Entry 7LT3 (electron microscopy, 4.60 A resolution (low resolution: residue-level contacts below are approximate; hydrogen-bond / salt-bridge calls are withheld)); this record covers chains F and X of the 20 polymer chains in the assembly.

[Chain F]
Protein: DNA repair protein XRCC4
Organism: Homo sapiens
UniProt: Q13426 (XRCC4_HUMAN); residues 1-336 here = UniProt positions 1-336
Sequence (336 residues; each row starts with the number of its first residue):
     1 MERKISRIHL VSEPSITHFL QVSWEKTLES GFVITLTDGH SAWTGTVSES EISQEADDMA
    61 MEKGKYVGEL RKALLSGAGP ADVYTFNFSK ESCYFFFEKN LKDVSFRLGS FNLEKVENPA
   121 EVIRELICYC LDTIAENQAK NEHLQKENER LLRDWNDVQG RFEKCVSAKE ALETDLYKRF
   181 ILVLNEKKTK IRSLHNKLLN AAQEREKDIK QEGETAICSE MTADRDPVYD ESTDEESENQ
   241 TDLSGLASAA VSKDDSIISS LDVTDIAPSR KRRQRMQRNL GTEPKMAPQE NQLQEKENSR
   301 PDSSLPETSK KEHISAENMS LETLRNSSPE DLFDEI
Disordered / not traced: 202-266, 279-336
Swiss-Prot annotation at these positions:
  - region: F180 to G213 (Interaction with LIG4)
  - motif: R270 to R275 (Nuclear localization signal)
  - site: D265, I266 (Cleavage)
  - modified residue: S53 (Phosphoserine), S193 (Phosphoserine), Y229 (Phosphotyrosine), S232 (Phosphoserine), T233 (Phosphothreonine), S237 (Phosphoserine), S256 (Phosphoserine), S260 (Phosphoserine), S303 (Phosphoserine), S304 (Phosphoserine), S315 (Phosphoserine), S320 (Phosphoserine), T323 (Phosphothreonine), S327 (Phosphoserine), S328 (Phosphoserine)
  - cross-link (Glycyl lysine isopeptide (Lys-Gly)): K210 (interchain with G-Cter in SUMO), K296 (interchain with G-Cter in ubiquitin)
  - natural variant: W43 (W43R: In SSMED), D82 (D82E: In SSMED), R161 to I336 (deletion: In SSMED), R161 (R161Q: In SSMED), K210 to I336 (deletion: In SSMED), R225 to I336 (deletion: In SSMED), R275 to I336 (deletion: In SSMED)
  - mutagenesis: K4 (K4E: Abolished interaction with NHEJ1/XLF; when associated with E-99), K26 (K26E: Abolished interaction with NHEJ1/XLF; when associated with E-99), E55 (E55R: Abolished interaction with NHEJ1/XLF), D58 (D58R: Abolished interaction with NHEJ1/XLF), M61 (M61R: Abolished interaction with NHEJ1/XLF), E62 (E62R: Does not affect interaction with NHEJ1/XLF), K65 (K65E: Strongly decreased interaction with NHEJ1/XLF. Abolished interaction with NHEJ1/XLF; when associated with E-99. Abolished ability to bridge DNA; when associated with E-99 ...), E69 (E69R: Does not affect interaction with NHEJ1/XLF), R71 (R71E: Abolished interaction with NHEJ1/XLF; when associated with E-99), K72 (K72E: Abolished interaction with NHEJ1/XLF; when associated with E-99. Abolished ability to bridge DNA; when associated with E-90 and E-99), K90 (K90E: Abolished ability to bridge DNA; when associated with E-72 and E-99), K99 (K99E: Abolished interaction with NHEJ1/XLF; when associated with E-4 or E-26 or E-65 or E-71 or E-72. Abolished ability to bridge DNA; when associated with E-65. Abolished ability to bridge DNA ...), 38 further mutagenesis entries in UniProt
From the paper describing this entry:
  - disease-associated variants - R275*: decreased binding to DNA-dependent protein kinase catalytic subunit (proposed by the authors, not directly observed)

[Chain X]
Protein: DNA ligase 4
Organism: Homo sapiens
Notes: EC 6.5.1.1
UniProt: P49917 (DNLI4_HUMAN); numbering as in UniProt (aligned over 1-911)
Sequence (911 residues; row label = number of the first residue in the row):
     1 MAASQTSQTV ASHVPFADLC STLERIQKSK GRAEKIRHFR EFLDSWRKFH DALHKNHKDV
    61 TDSFYPAMRL ILPQLERERM AYGIKETMLA KLYIELLNLP RDGKDALKLL NYRTPTGTHG
   121 DAGDFAMIAY FVLKPRCLQK GSLTIQQVND LLDSIASNNS AKRKDLIKKS LLQLITQSSA
   181 LEQKWLIRMI IKDLKLGVSQ QTIFSVFHND AAELHNVTTD LEKVCRQLHD PSVGLSDISI
   241 TLFSAFKPML AAIADIEHIE KDMKHQSFYI ETKLDGERMQ MHKDGDVYKY FSRNGYNYTD
   301 QFGASPTEGS LTPFIHNAFK ADIQICILDG EMMAYNPNTQ TFMQKGTKFD IKRMVEDSDL
   361 QTCYCVFDVL MVNNKKLGHE TLRKRYEILS SIFTPIPGRI EIVQKTQAHT KNEVIDALNE
   421 AIDKREEGIM VKQPLSIYKP DKRGEGWLKI KPEYVSGLMD ELDILIVGGY WGKGSRGGMM
   481 SHFLCAVAEK PPPGEKPSVF HTLSRVGSGC TMKELYDLGL KLAKYWKPFH RKAPPSSILC
   541 GTEKPEVYIE PCNSVIVQIK AAEIVPSDMY KTGCTLRFPR IEKIRDDKEW HECMTLDDLE
   601 QLRGKASGKL ASKHLYIGGD DEPQEKKRKA APKMKKVIGI IEHLKAPNLT NVNKISNIFE
   661 DVEFCVMSGT DSQPKPDLEN RIAEFGGYIV QNPGPDTYCV IAGSENIRVK NIILSNKHDV
   721 VKPAWLLECF KTKSFVPWQP RFMIHMCPST KEHFAREYDC YGDSYFIDTD LNQLKEVFSG
   781 IKNSNEQTPE EMASLIADLE YRYSWDCSPL SMFRRHTVYL DSYAVINDLS TKNEGTRLAI
   841 KALELRFHGA KVVSCLAEGV SHVIIGEDHS RVADFKAFRR TFKRKFKILK ESWVTDSIDK
   901 CELQEENQYL I
Disordered / not traced: 1-655, 671-672
Swiss-Prot annotation at these positions:
  - region: L610 to D620 (Required for catalytic activity)
  - active site: K273 (N6-AMP-lysine intermediate)
  - binding site (ATP): E271, T272, K273, L274, R278, E331, K345, F367, E427, K432, K449, K451
  - binding site (Mg(2+)): E331, E427
  - natural variant: R278 (R278H: In LIG4S and leukemia), Q433 (deletion: In RSSCID), G469 (G469E: In LIG4S), R580 to I911 (deletion: In LIG4S), L774 (L774P: Found in a patient with microcephalic primordial dwarfism; uncertain significance), R814 to I911 (deletion: In LIG4S)

[Chain F / chain X interface]
Contacting residue pairs - 35 pairs, chain F then chain X:
  D154(F) - R837(X)
  D157(F) - R837(X)
  V158(F) - I840(X)
  R161(F) - E844(X)
  R161(F) - T895(X)
  R161(F) - I898(X)
  R161(F) - D899(X)
  C165(F) - F847(X)
  A168(F) - L810(X)
  E173(F) - K775(X)
  Y177(F) - L771(X)
  Y177(F) - L774(X)
  Y177(F) - K775(X)
  Y177(F) - F778(X)
  R179(F) - W805(X)
  I181(F) - T769(X)
  I181(F) - L771(X)
  I181(F) - L774(X)
  V183(F) - Y803(X)
  L184(F) - D763(X)
  L184(F) - L774(X)
  N185(F) - D768(X)
  N185(F) - T769(X)
  K188(F) - D763(X)
  K188(F) - S764(X)
  K188(F) - Y765(X)
  K188(F) - I767(X)
  K188(F) - D768(X)
  K188(F) - T769(X)
  I191(F) - Y765(X)
  R192(F) - Y765(X)
  R192(F) - F766(X)
  R192(F) - I767(X)
  R192(F) - D768(X)
  H195(F) - F766(X)
Other interface residues (no listed pair), chain F (23 interface residues in all): K169, L172, T174, F180, T189, N196
Other interface residues (no listed pair), chain X (24 interface residues in all): D770, S808, H848

[Overview]
23 residues of chain F face 24 of chain X across their interface. UniProt lists 51 mutagenesis sites on chain
F; active-site residue K273(X), 12 ATP-binding residues and Mg2+-binding residues E331(X) and E427(X) on chain
X. From the paper: R275* of chain F reduces binding to DNA-dependent protein kinase catalytic subunit.
Chain F is DNA repair protein XRCC4 and chain X is DNA ligase 4, both from Homo sapiens; the structure, NHEJ
Long-range synaptic complex, was determined by electron microscopy together with 7LSY from the same study.
